1ZW3 - chains A and B; structure by X-ray diffraction, 3.30 A resolution.

[Chain A]
Molecule: Vinculin
From: Gallus gallus
UniProt: P12003 (VINC_CHICK); numbering as in UniProt (aligned over 1-258)
Sequence (279 residues; each row starts with the number of its first residue; numbers below 1 keep their minus sign (Met-20 is residue -20)):
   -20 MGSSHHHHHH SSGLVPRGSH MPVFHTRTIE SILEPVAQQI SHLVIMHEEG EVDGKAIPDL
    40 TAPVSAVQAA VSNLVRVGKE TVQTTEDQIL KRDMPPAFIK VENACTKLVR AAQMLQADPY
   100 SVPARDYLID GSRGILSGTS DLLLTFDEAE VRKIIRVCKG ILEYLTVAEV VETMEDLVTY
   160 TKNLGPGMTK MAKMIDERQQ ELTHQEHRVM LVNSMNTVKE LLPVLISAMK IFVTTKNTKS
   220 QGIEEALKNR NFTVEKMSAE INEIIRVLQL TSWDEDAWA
Unresolved in the structure: -20 to -1, 251-258
Construct notes: cloning artifact (-20 to -17, -10 to 0); expression tag (-16 to -11)

[Chain B]
Molecule: Talin 1
UniProt: P26039 (TLN1_MOUSE); numbering as in UniProt (aligned over 1628-1652)
Sequence (25 residues; numbered 1628 to 1652; the number before each row is that of its first residue):
  1628 PRWSVLAGHS RTVSDSIKKL ITSMR
Unresolved in the structure: 1628-1629
UniProt features mapped onto this chain:
  - mutagenesis: Trp1630 (W1630A: Impairs the interaction with KANK1), Ser1641 (S1641E: Does not significantly affect the interaction with KANK1)

[How chain A and chain B interact]
Pairs across the interface (40; chain A residue first):
  Ser10(A) - Arg1638(B)  hydrogen bond
  Ile11(A) - Arg1638(B)
  Ile11(A) - Ser1641(B)  hydrogen bond (backbone-side chain)
  Pro14(A) - Lys1645(B)  hydrogen bond (backbone-side chain)
  Val15(A) - Ser1641(B)
  Val15(A) - Ile1644(B)  hydrophobic
  Val15(A) - Lys1645(B)
  Gln18(A) - Ile1648(B)
  Gln18(A) - Thr1649(B)
  Gln18(A) - Arg1652(B)
  His21(A) - Arg1652(B)
  Leu22(A) - Ile1648(B)  hydrophobic
  Leu22(A) - Met1651(B)  hydrophobic
  Met25(A) - Arg1652(B)
  Pro37(A) - Met1651(B)
  Leu39(A) - Leu1647(B)  hydrophobic
  Leu39(A) - Ser1650(B)
  Pro42(A) - Ser1650(B)
  Ala45(A) - Lys1646(B)
  Val46(A) - Ser1643(B)
  Val46(A) - Ile1644(B)
  Val46(A) - Leu1647(B)  hydrophobic
  Ala49(A) - Thr1639(B)
  Ala49(A) - Val1640(B)  hydrophobic
  Ala49(A) - Ser1643(B)
  Val50(A) - Val1640(B)  hydrophobic
  Leu53(A) - Val1640(B)  hydrophobic
  Arg55(A) - His1636(B)
  Val56(A) - Val1632(B)  hydrophobic
  Val56(A) - His1636(B)
  Leu107(A) - Met1651(B)  hydrophobic
  Ser111(A) - Ile1644(B)
  Ile114(A) - Val1640(B)  hydrophobic
  Ile114(A) - Ile1644(B)  hydrophobic
  Thr118(A) - Ser1637(B)
  Leu122(A) - Leu1633(B)  hydrophobic
  Leu122(A) - Ser1637(B)
  Phe125(A) - Trp1630(B)  hydrophobic
  Glu129(A) - Trp1630(B)
  Lys132(A) - Trp1630(B)
Interface residues without a listed pair, chain A (32 interface residues in all): Thr7, Ile36, Val43, Asn52, Gly57, Leu121
Interface residues without a listed pair, chain B (20 interface residues in all): Ala1634

[In short]
32 residues of chain A and 20 residues of chain B are in contact; the contacts include 3 hydrogen bonds. Among
the polar pairs are Ser10(A)-Arg1638(B), Ile11(A)-Ser1641(B) and Pro14(A)-Lys1645(B). UniProt lists 2
mutagenesis sites on chain B.
Here chain A is Vinculin (Gallus gallus) and chain B is Talin 1. Entry 1ZW3 (Vinculin Head (0-258) in Complex
with the Talin Rod residues 1630-1652) was determined by X-ray diffraction (same publication as 1ZVZ and
1ZW2).
